4Z66 - chains A and J of the 10 polymer chains in the assembly; structure by X-ray diffraction, 2.50 A resolution.

Chain A:
Molecule: Histone H3.2
Source organism: Xenopus laevis
UniProt: P84233 (H32_XENLA); residues 438-535 here correspond to UniProt positions 39-136 (UniProt number = residue number - 399)
Chain sequence (98 residues; row label = number of the first residue in the row):
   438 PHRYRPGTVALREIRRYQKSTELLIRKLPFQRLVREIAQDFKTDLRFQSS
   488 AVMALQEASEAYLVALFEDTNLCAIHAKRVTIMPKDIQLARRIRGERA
Sequence notes: conflict Ala502 (Gly103 in P84233)
Modified positions: Lys522 (N(6)-acetyllysine; ALY)
UniProt features mapped onto this chain:
  - modified residue: Tyr441 (Phosphotyrosine), Lys456 (N6,N6,N6-trimethyllysine), Ser457 (Phosphoserine), Lys464 (N6-(2-hydroxyisobutyryl)lysine), Lys479 (N6,N6,N6-trimethyllysine), Thr480 (Phosphothreonine), Ser486 (Phosphoserine), Thr507 (Phosphothreonine), Lys515 (N6-acetyllysine), Lys522 (N6-(2-hydroxyisobutyryl)lysine)
  - lipidation: Cys510 (S-palmitoyl cysteine)

Chain J:
Molecule: 147-nt DNA strand
Sequence (147 nucleotides; row label = number of the first residue in the row):
   148 ATCAATATCCACCTGCAGATACTACCAAAAGTGTATTTGGAAACTGCTCC
   198 ATCAAAAGGCATGTTCAGCTGGATTCCAGCTGAACATGCCTTTTGATGGA
   248 GCAGTTTCCAAATACACTTTTGGTAGTATCTGCAGGTGGATATTGAT

How chain A and chain J interact:
Residue-residue contacts (29; chain A residue first):
  His439(A) - DA152(J)  phosphate contact
  His439(A) - DT153(J)  phosphate contact
  Arg440(A) - DG229(J)  base contact
  Arg440(A) - DA230(J)  hydrogen bond to the base
  Arg440(A) - DA231(J)  hydrogen bond to the sugar
  Tyr441(A) - DT153(J)  hydrogen bond to the sugar
  Tyr441(A) - DA154(J)  sugar contact
  Tyr441(A) - DA230(J)  sugar contact
  Tyr441(A) - DA231(J)  hydrogen bond to the phosphate
  Arg442(A) - DA230(J)  sugar contact
  Pro443(A) - DG229(J)  phosphate contact
  Pro443(A) - DA230(J)  sugar contact
  Gly444(A) - DG229(J)  hydrogen bond to the phosphate
  Gly444(A) - DA230(J)  hydrogen bond to the phosphate
  Thr445(A) - DA230(J)  hydrogen bond to the phosphate
  Val446(A) - DA230(J)  hydrogen bond to the phosphate
  Val446(A) - DA231(J)  phosphate contact
  Ala447(A) - DA230(J)  hydrogen bond to the phosphate
  Arg449(A) - DA154(J)  phosphate contact
  Arg449(A) - DT155(J)  phosphate contact
  Arg463(A) - DT238(J)  salt bridge to the phosphate
  Arg463(A) - DT239(J)  phosphate contact
  Lys464(A) - DT239(J)  hydrogen bond to the phosphate
  Leu465(A) - DT238(J)  phosphate contact
  Leu465(A) - DT239(J)  hydrogen bond to the phosphate
  Pro466(A) - DT238(J)  sugar contact
  Arg469(A) - DT238(J)  salt bridge to the phosphate
  Arg483(A) - DA247(J)  hydrogen bond to the sugar
  Arg483(A) - DG248(J)  sugar contact
Other interface residues (no listed pair), chain A (21 interface residues in all): Glu450, Lys456, Asp481, Lys515, Thr518
Other interface residues (no listed pair), chain J (14 interface residues in all): DC156, DG219, DT228

Summary:
The interface between chain A and chain J involves 21 residues on one side and 14 on the other; the contacts
include 12 hydrogen bonds and 2 salt bridges. Polar contacts include Arg440(A)-DA230(J), Arg440(A)-DA231(J)
and Tyr441(A)-DT153(J).
Chain A is Histone H3.2 (Xenopus laevis) and chain J is a 147-nt DNA strand; the structure, Nucleosome
disassembly by RSC and SWI/SNF is enhanced by H3 acetylation near the nucleosome dyad axis, was determined by
X-ray diffraction, deposited together with 4XZQ and 4YS3.
